PDB entry 4AA0 | X-ray diffraction, 1.80 A resolution | chain A

[Chain A]
Protein: Mitogen-activated protein kinase 14
Organism: Homo sapiens
Notes: EC 2.7.11.24, 2.7.1.37
UniProtKB: Q16539 (MK14_HUMAN); residues 2-360 here = UniProt positions 2-360
Sequence (365 residues; numbered -4 to 360; the number before each row is that of its first residue; numbers below 1 keep their minus sign (His-4 is residue -4)):
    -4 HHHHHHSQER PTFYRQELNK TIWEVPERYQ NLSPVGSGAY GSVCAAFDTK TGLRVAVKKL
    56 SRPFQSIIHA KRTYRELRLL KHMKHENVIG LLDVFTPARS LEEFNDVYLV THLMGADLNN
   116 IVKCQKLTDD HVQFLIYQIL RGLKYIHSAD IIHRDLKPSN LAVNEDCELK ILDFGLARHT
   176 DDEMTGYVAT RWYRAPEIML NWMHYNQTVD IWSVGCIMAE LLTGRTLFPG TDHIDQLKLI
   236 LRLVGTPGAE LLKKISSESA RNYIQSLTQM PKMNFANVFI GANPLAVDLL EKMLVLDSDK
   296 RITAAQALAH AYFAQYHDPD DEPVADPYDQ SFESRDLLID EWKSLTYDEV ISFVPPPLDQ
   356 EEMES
Disordered / not traced: -4 to 4, 114-120, 171-182, 353-360
Construct notes: expression tag (-4 to 1)
Small-molecule neighbours: AA0 (N-[4-methyl-3-[6-(4-methylpiperazin-1-yl)-4-oxidanylidene-quinazolin-3-yl]phenyl]-2-morpholin-4-yl-pyridine-4-carboxamide): Val30, Gly31, Ser32, Gly33, Val38, Ala51, Val52, Lys53, Glu71, Leu74, Leu75, Met78, Val83, Ile84, Leu104, Thr106, His107, Leu108, Met109, Ile141, Ile146, His148, Ile166, Leu167, Asp168, Phe169
Swiss-Prot annotation at these positions:
  - motif: Thr180 to Tyr182 (TXY)
  - active site: Asp168 (Proton acceptor)
  - binding site (ATP): Val30 to Val38, Lys53
  - modified residue: Ser2 (N-acetylserine), Thr16 (Phosphothreonine), Lys53 (N6-acetyllysine), Lys152 (N6-acetyllysine), Thr180 (Phosphothreonine), Tyr182 (Phosphotyrosine), Thr263 (Phosphothreonine), Tyr323 (Phosphotyrosine)
  - natural variant: Ala51 (A51V: In a gastric adenocarcinoma sample), Pro322 (P322R: In a lung adenocarcinoma sample)
  - mutagenesis: Ala34 (A34V: Lowered kinase activity), Lys53 (K53R: Loss of kinase activity), Lys54 (K54R: Impairs MAP2K6/MKK6-dependent autophosphorylation), Tyr69 (Y69H: Lowered kinase activity), Asp168 (D168A: Loss of kinase activity), Thr175 (T175A: No effect on either the kinase activity or tyrosine phosphorylation), Asp176 (D176A: Emulation of the active state. Increase in activity; when associated with S-327 or L-327), Asp177 (D177A: Loss of kinase activity), Thr180 (T180E: Loss of kinase activity), Tyr182 (Y182F: Loss of kinase activity), Ala320 (A320T: Lowered kinase activity), Phe327 (F327L: Emulation of the active state. Increase in activity; when associated with A-176; F327S: Emulation of the active state. Increase in activity; when associated with A-176), 1 further mutagenesis entry in UniProt

[Overview]
Bound to chain A: compound AA0. Curated annotation (UniProt) lists active-site residue Asp168, 10 ATP-binding
residues and 13 mutagenesis sites.
Chain A is Mitogen-activated protein kinase 14 (Homo sapiens); the structure, P38ALPHA map kinase bound to
cmpd 2, was determined by X-ray diffraction (same publication as 4A9Y, 4AA4, 4AA5 and 4AAC).
